PDB entry 4U9Q | X-ray diffraction, 2.10 A resolution | chain A

== Chain A ==
Molecule: Na(+)-translocating NADH-quinone reductase subunit A
Organism: Vibrio cholerae
Notes: EC 1.6.5.-
Reference sequence: Q9KPS1 (NQRA_VIBCH); residues 2-358 here correspond to UniProt positions 1-357 (UniProt number = residue number - 1)
Chain sequence (360 residues; numbered -1 to 358; the number before each row is that of its first residue; numbers below 1 keep their minus sign (Gly-1 is residue -1)):
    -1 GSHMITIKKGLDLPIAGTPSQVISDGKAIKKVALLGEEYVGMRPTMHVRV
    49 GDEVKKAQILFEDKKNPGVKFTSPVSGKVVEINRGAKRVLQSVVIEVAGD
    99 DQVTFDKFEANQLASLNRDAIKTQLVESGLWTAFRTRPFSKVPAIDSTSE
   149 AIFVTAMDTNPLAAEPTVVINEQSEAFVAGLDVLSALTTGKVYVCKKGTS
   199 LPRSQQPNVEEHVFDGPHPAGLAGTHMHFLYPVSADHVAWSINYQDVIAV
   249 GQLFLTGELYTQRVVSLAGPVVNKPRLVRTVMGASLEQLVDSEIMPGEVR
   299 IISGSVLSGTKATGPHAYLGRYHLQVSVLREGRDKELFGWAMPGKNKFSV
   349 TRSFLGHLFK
Disordered / not traced: -1 to 13, 214-225, 330-358
Sequence notes: expression tag (-1 to 1)
What the authors report for this chain:
  - conformationally variable residues (loop rearrangement): Met155 to Ala161, Asp213 to His235, Ile292 to Val297

== In short ==
From the paper: conformational variability at Met155, Asp213 and Ile292.
Chain A is Na(+)-translocating NADH-quinone reductase subunit A (Vibrio cholerae); the structure, Crystal
structure of NqrA in spacegroup P21, was determined by X-ray diffraction (same publication as 4UAJ, 4U9O, 4U9S
and 4U9U).
